PDB entry 1DXV | X-ray diffraction, 1.70 A resolution | chains A and C of the 4 polymer chains in the assembly

# Chain A (and C)
Name: Hemoglobin (deoxy) (alpha chain)
From: Homo sapiens
Notes: chain C of this document is another copy of the same molecule, construct and numbering; everything in this record applies to it too
Reference sequence: P69905 (HBA_HUMAN); residue numbers follow UniProt; this construct covers 1-141
Amino-acid sequence (141 residues; row label = number of the first residue in the row):
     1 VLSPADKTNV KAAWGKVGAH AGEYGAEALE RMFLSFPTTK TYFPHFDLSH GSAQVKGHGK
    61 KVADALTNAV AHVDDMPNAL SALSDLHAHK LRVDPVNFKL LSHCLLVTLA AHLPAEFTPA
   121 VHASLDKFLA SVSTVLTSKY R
UniProt features mapped onto this chain:
  - site: Lys61 (Not glycated)

# Interface between chain A and chain C
Contacting residue pairs (4; chain A residue first):
  Asp126(A) with Arg141(C), salt bridge
  Lys127(A) with Arg141(C), hydrogen bond (side chain-backbone)
  Arg141(A) with Asp126(C), salt bridge; Lys127(C), hydrogen bond (backbone-side chain)
Interface residues without a listed pair, chain A (5 interface residues in all): Val1, Ala130
Interface residues without a listed pair, chain C (5 interface residues in all): Ala130, Ser138

# In short
Chain A and chain C each contribute 5 residues to their interface, with 2 hydrogen bonds and 2 salt bridges.
Polar pairs include Asp126(A)-Arg141(C) and Lys127(A)-Arg141(C).
Chain A and chain C are both Hemoglobin (deoxy) (alpha chain) (Homo sapiens); the structure, High-resolution
X-ray study of deoxy recombinant human hemoglobins synthesized from beta-globins having mutated amino termini,
was determined by X-ray diffraction (same publication as 1DXT and 1DXU).
